7U47 - chains D and J of the 22 polymer chains in the assembly; structure by electron microscopy, 7.50 A resolution (low resolution: residue-level contacts below are approximate; hydrogen-bond / salt-bridge calls are withheld).

[Chain D]
Protein: Histone H2B type 1-C/E/F/G/I
From: Homo sapiens
UniProt: P62807 (H2B1C_HUMAN); residues 0-125 here correspond to UniProt positions 1-126 (UniProt number = residue number + 1)
Amino-acid sequence (126 residues; row label = number of the first residue in the row; numbering starts at 0):
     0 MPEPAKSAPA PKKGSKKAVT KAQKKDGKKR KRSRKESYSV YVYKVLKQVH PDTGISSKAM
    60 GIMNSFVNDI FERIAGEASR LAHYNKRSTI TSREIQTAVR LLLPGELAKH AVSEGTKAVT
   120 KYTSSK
Disordered / not traced: 0-32, 125
Swiss-Prot annotation at these positions:
  - modified residue: Pro1 (N-acetylproline), Glu2 (ADP-ribosyl glutamic acid), Lys5 (N6-(2-hydroxyisobutyryl)lysine), Ser6 (ADP-ribosylserine), Lys11 (N6-(beta-hydroxybutyryl)lysine), Lys12 (N6-(2-hydroxyisobutyryl)lysine), Ser14 (Phosphoserine), Lys15 (N6-acetyllysine), Lys16 (N6-(beta-hydroxybutyryl)lysine), Lys20 (N6-(2-hydroxyisobutyryl)lysine), Lys23 (N6-(2-hydroxyisobutyryl)lysine), Lys24 (N6-(2-hydroxyisobutyryl)lysine), Lys34 (N6-(2-hydroxyisobutyryl)lysine), Glu35 (PolyADP-ribosyl glutamic acid), Ser36 (Phosphoserine), Lys43 (N6-(2-hydroxyisobutyryl)lysine), Lys46 (N6-(2-hydroxyisobutyryl)lysine), Lys57 (N6,N6-dimethyllysine), Arg79 (Dimethylated arginine), Lys85 (N6,N6,N6-trimethyllysine) and 6 more in UniProt
  - glycosylation: Ser112 (O-linked (GlcNAc) serine)
  - cross-link (Glycyl lysine isopeptide (Lys-Gly)): Lys5 (interchain with G-Cter in SUMO2), Lys20 (interchain with G-Cter in SUMO2), Lys34 (interchain with G-Cter in ubiquitin), Lys120 (interchain with G-Cter in ubiquitin)

[Chain J]
Molecule: 147-nt DNA strand
Sequence (147 nucleotides; each row starts with the number of its first residue; numbers below 1 keep their minus sign (DA-73 is residue -73)):
   -73 ATCAATATCC ACCTGCAGAT ACTACCAAAA GTGTATTTGG AAACTGCTCC ATCAAAAGGC
   -13 ATGTTCAGCT GGATTCCAGC TGAACATGCC TTTTGATGGA GCAGTTTCCA AATACACTTT
    47 TGGTAGTATC TGCAGGTGGA TATTGAT
Disordered / not traced: -73, 73

[Chain D / chain J interface]
Contacting residue pairs (11):
  Tyr42(D) with DC-52(J)
  Gly53(D) with DA-53(J)
  Ile54(D) with DA-53(J)
  Ser55(D) with DT-54(J)
  Ser56(D) with DT-54(J)
  Arg86(D) with DA-33(J); DA-32(J)
  Ser87(D) with DG-34(J); DA-33(J)
  Thr88(D) with DG-34(J); DA-33(J)
Also at the interface, not in a pair above, chain D (9 interface residues in all): Lys85

[Summary]
9 residues of chain D face 6 of chain J across their interface.
Chain D is Histone H2B type 1-C/E/F/G/I (Homo sapiens) and chain J is a 147-nt DNA strand; the structure,
CryoEM structure of CENP-N promoted nucleosome stacks with CENP-A and palindromic alpha satellite DNA
sequence, was determined by electron microscopy together with 7U4D and 7U46 from the same study.
